5D9X - chain A; structure by X-ray diffraction, 1.68 A resolution.

# Chain A
Name: Dehydroascorbate reductase
Organism: Oryza sativa subsp. japonica
UniProt: Q65XA0 (Q65XA0_ORYSJ); residue numbers follow UniProt; this construct covers 1-213
Chain sequence (230 residues; row label = number of the first residue in the row; numbers below 1 keep their minus sign (Met-16 is residue -16)):
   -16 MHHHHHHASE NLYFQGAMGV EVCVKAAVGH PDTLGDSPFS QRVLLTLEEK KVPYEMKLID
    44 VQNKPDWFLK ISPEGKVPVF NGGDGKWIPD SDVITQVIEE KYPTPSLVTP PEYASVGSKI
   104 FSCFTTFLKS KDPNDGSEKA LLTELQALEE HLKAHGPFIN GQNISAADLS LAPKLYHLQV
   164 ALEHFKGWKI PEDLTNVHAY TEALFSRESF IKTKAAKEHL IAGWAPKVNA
Not modelled in the structure: -16 to 1, 213
Sequence notes: initiating methionine (-16); expression tag (-15 to 0); engineered mutation Ser20 (Cys in Q65XA0)
Small-molecule neighbours:
  - Ca2+ (CA): Lys197, Ala199, Lys200
  - glutathione (GSH): Lys8, Asp19, Pro21, Phe22, Phe104, Thr108, Lys112, His160, Leu203, Gly206, Trp207, Lys210
Curated features (UniProtKB/Swiss-Prot):
  - binding site (glutathione): Lys8, Asp19, Lys47, Val60, Ser74, His160, Trp207
  - binding site (L-ascorbate): Lys8, Asp19, Lys210
  - mutagenesis: Lys8 (K8A: Reduces catalytic activity 3-fold), Lys47 (K47A: No effect on catalytic activity)
From the paper describing this entry:
  - binding site for glutathione: Lys8, Asp19, His160, Trp207
  - conformationally variable residues (side-chain flip): Lys8, Trp207, Lys210
  - mutagenesis - K8A: decreased catalytic activity
  - mutagenesis - K47A: unchanged catalytic activity
  - catalytic residues: Lys8, Ser23 (proposed by the authors, not directly observed)
  - mutagenesis - C20S: abolished catalytic activity

# Summary
Chain A binds glutathione and Ca2+. Curated annotation (UniProt) lists 7 glutathione-binding residues, 3
L-ascorbate-binding residues and 2 mutagenesis sites. From the paper: catalytic residues Lys8 and Ser23; K8A
reduces catalytic activity; 3 substitutions were tested in all.
Chain A is Dehydroascorbate reductase (Oryza sativa subsp. japonica); the structure, Dehydroascorbate
reductase complexed with GSH, was determined by X-ray diffraction (same publication as 5D9T, 5D9V and 5D9W).
